Entry 2ZUB (X-ray diffraction, 2.90 A resolution); this record covers chains A and B.

Chain A (and B):
Molecule: DNA repair and recombination protein radA
Organism: Sulfolobus solfataricus
Notes: chain B of this document is another copy of the same molecule, construct and numbering; everything in this record applies to it too
UniProtKB: Q55075 (RADA_SULSO); residues 1-324 here = UniProt positions 1-324
Amino-acid sequence (324 residues; each row starts with the number of its first residue):
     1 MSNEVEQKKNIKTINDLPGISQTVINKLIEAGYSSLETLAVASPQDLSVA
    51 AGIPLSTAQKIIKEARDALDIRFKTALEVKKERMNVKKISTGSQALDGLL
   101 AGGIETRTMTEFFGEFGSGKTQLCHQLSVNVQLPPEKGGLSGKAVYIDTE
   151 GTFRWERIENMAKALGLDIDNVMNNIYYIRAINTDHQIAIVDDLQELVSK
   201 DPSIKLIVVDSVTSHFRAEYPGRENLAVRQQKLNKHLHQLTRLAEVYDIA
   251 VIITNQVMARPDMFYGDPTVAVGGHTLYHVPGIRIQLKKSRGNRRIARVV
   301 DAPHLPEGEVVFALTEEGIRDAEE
Not modelled in the structure: 1-12, 259-278, 323-324
UniProt features mapped onto this chain:
  - binding site (ATP): G114 to T121
What the authors report for this chain:
  - conformationally variable residues (domain motion): R72
  - self-association interface (contacts with another copy of this molecule): F73 (proposed by the authors, not directly observed)
  - mutagenesis - R72A (0.011+/-0.002 min-1): decreased catalytic activity (ATP hydrolysis)

How chain A and chain B interact:
Residue-residue contacts - 41 pairs, chain A then chain B:
  E150(A) - Q94(B)
  G151(A) - Q94(B)
  F153(A) - A76(B)  hydrophobic
  W155(A) - K80(B)
  W155(A) - R83(B)
  E159(A) - K80(B)  salt bridge
  D170(A) - L77(B)
  M173(A) - T75(B)  hydrogen bond (backbone-side chain)
  M173(A) - A76(B)  hydrogen bond (backbone-backbone)
  M173(A) - L77(B)  hydrogen bond (backbone-backbone)
  M173(A) - K80(B)
  N174(A) - T75(B)  hydrogen bond (backbone-side chain)
  N174(A) - L77(B)
  I176(A) - T75(B)  hydrogen bond (backbone-side chain)
  I176(A) - A76(B)  hydrogen bond (backbone-backbone)
  Y177(A) - F73(B)  hydrophobic
  Y177(A) - K74(B)
  Y178(A) - F73(B)
  Y178(A) - K74(B)  hydrogen bond (backbone-backbone)
  Y178(A) - V79(B)  hydrophobic
  I179(A) - I71(B)  hydrophobic
  I179(A) - R72(B)
  I179(A) - F73(B)  hydrophobic
  R180(A) - Q94(B)  hydrogen bond (side chain-backbone)
  R180(A) - D97(B)
  R180(A) - G98(B)
  I182(A) - G98(B)
  I182(A) - L99(B)  hydrophobic
  I182(A) - E307(B)
  I182(A) - V310(B)
  N183(A) - E309(B)  hydrogen bond (side chain-backbone)
  H186(A) - E307(B)  hydrogen bond (side chain-backbone)
  I190(A) - F73(B)  hydrophobic
  D193(A) - I71(B)
  D193(A) - F73(B)
  L194(A) - F73(B)  hydrophobic
  L197(A) - F73(B)  hydrophobic
  A218(A) - R294(B)  hydrogen bond (backbone-side chain)
  A218(A) - V311(B)
  P221(A) - R291(B)
  P221(A) - R294(B)
Interface residues without a listed pair, chain A (26 interface residues in all): V145, N175, E219, E224
Interface residues without a listed pair, chain B (22 interface residues in all): M84, G308

Summary:
26 residues of chain A and 22 residues of chain B are in contact, with 11 hydrogen bonds and 1 salt bridge.
Among the polar pairs are E159(A)-K80(B), M173(A)-T75(B) and N174(A)-T75(B). From UniProt: 8 ATP-binding
residues on chain A. The paper reports that R72A of chain A reduces catalytic activity (ATP hydrolysis);
conformational variability at R72(A).
Chain A and chain B are both DNA repair and recombination protein radA (Sulfolobus solfataricus); the
structure, Left handed RadA, was determined by X-ray diffraction together with 2ZUC and 2ZUD from the same
study.
